Entry 6OJ6 (electron microscopy, 4.20 A resolution (low resolution: residue-level contacts below are approximate; hydrogen-bond / salt-bridge calls are withheld)); this record covers chains A and J of the 13 polymer chains in the assembly.

Chain A (and J):
Protein: Inner capsid protein VP2
From: Rotavirus A (strain RVA/Monkey/United States/RRV/1975/G3P5B[3])
Notes: chain J of this document is another copy of the same molecule, construct and numbering; everything in this record applies to it too
UniProtKB: B3F2X3 (B3F2X3_ROTRH); residue numbers follow UniProt; this construct covers 1-887
Chain sequence (887 residues; row label = number of the first residue in the row):
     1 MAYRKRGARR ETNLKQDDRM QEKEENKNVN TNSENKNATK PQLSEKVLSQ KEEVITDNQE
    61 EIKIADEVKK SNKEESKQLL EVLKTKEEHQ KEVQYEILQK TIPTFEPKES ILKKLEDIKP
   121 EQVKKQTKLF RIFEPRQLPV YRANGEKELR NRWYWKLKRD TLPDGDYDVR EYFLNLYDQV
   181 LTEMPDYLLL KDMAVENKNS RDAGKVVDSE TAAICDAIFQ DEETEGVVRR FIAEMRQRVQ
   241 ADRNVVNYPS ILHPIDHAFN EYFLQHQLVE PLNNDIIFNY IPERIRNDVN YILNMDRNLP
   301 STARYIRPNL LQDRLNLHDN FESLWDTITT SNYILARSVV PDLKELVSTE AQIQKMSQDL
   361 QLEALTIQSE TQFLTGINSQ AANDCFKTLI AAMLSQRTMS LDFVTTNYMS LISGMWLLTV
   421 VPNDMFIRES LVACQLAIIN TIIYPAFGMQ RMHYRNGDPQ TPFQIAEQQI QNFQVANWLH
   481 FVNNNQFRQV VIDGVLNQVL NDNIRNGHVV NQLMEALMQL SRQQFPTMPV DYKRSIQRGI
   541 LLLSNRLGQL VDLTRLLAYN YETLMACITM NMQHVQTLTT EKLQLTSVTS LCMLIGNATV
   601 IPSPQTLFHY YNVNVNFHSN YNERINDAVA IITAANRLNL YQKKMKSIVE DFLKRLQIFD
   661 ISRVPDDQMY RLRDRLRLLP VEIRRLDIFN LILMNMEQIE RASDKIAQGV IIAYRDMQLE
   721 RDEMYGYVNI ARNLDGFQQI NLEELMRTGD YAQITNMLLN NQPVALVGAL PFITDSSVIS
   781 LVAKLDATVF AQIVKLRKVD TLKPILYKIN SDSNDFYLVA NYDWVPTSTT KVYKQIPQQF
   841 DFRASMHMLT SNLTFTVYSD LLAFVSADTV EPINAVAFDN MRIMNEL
Disordered / not traced: 1-106 (chain J: 1-71)

Chain A / chain J interface:
Pairs across the interface - 90 pairs, chain A then chain J:
  Lys191(A) - Asp666(J)
  Ser200(A) - Gln642(J)
  Arg201(A) - Tyr641(J)
  Arg201(A) - Gln642(J)
  Arg201(A) - Glu744(J)
  Arg201(A) - Thr748(J)
  Asp202(A) - Tyr641(J)
  Asp202(A) - Gln642(J)
  Ala203(A) - Gln642(J)
  Phe219(A) - Arg747(J)
  Phe219(A) - Arg797(J)
  Gln220(A) - Arg797(J)
  Asp221(A) - Arg797(J)
  Glu222(A) - Lys795(J)
  Glu222(A) - Arg797(J)
  Gly226(A) - Gly749(J)
  Arg229(A) - Gly749(J)
  Arg229(A) - Arg797(J)
  Arg230(A) - Thr748(J)
  Arg230(A) - Asp750(J)
  Ala233(A) - Thr748(J)
  Val239(A) - Tyr670(J)
  Val239(A) - Arg673(J)
  Ala241(A) - Tyr670(J)
  Ala241(A) - Arg671(J)
  Ala241(A) - Asp674(J)
  Asn244(A) - Asp667(J)
  Asn244(A) - Arg671(J)
  Asn274(A) - Glu429(J)
  Phe278(A) - Glu429(J)
  Phe278(A) - Asn456(J)
  Arg286(A) - Tyr454(J)
  Arg286(A) - Asn456(J)
  Asn287(A) - His453(J)
  Asn287(A) - Tyr454(J)
  Val289(A) - Arg451(J)
  Val289(A) - Met452(J)
  Ile292(A) - Ala433(J)
  Leu293(A) - Ala433(J)
  Asn294(A) - Leu401(J)
  Asn294(A) - Glu429(J)
  Asn294(A) - Ser430(J)
  Asn294(A) - Ala433(J)
  Met295(A) - Glu429(J)
  Asp296(A) - Tyr95(J)
  Asp296(A) - Ser400(J)
  Asp296(A) - Thr580(J)
  Asp296(A) - Lys582(J)
  Arg297(A) - Leu98(J)
  Arg297(A) - Ile427(J)
  Arg297(A) - Leu578(J)
  Arg297(A) - Thr579(J)
  Arg297(A) - Thr580(J)
  Asn298(A) - Ile427(J)
  Asn298(A) - Gln576(J)
  Asn298(A) - Thr577(J)
  Asn298(A) - Leu578(J)
  Thr302(A) - Asp667(J)
  Glu345(A) - Gln368(J)
  Glu345(A) - Ser369(J)
  Asn597(A) - Ile367(J)
  Leu853(A) - Asp667(J)
  Thr854(A) - Pro665(J)
  Thr854(A) - Asp666(J)
  Thr854(A) - Asp667(J)
  Tyr858(A) - Gln94(J)
  Tyr858(A) - Ile97(J)
  Tyr858(A) - Leu98(J)
  Ser859(A) - Gln94(J)
  Asp860(A) - Gln90(J)
  Asp860(A) - Gln94(J)
  Ala863(A) - Lys91(J)
  Ala863(A) - Tyr95(J)
  Phe864(A) - Gln94(J)
  Phe864(A) - Tyr95(J)
  Asp868(A) - Val404(J)
  Asp868(A) - Thr405(J)
  Thr869(A) - Thr405(J)
  Val870(A) - Thr405(J)
  Val870(A) - Arg451(J)
  Glu871(A) - Glu370(J)
  Glu871(A) - Tyr532(J)
  Pro872(A) - Gln368(J)
  Asn874(A) - Arg451(J)
  Asn874(A) - Pro529(J)
  Asn874(A) - Tyr532(J)
  Asn880(A) - Gln450(J)
  Arg882(A) - Thr527(J)
  Arg882(A) - Met528(J)
  Arg882(A) - Pro529(J)
Interface residues without a listed pair, chain A (52 interface residues in all): Lys205, Pro300, Thr856, Val857, Ile873, Val876
Interface residues without a listed pair, chain J (56 interface residues in all): Thr101, Leu365, Phe403, Thr406, Arg455, Lys644

Overview:
52 residues of chain A face 56 of chain J across their interface.
Both chains are Inner capsid protein VP2 (Rotavirus A (strain RVA/Monkey/United States/RRV/1975/G3P5B[3])).
Entry 6OJ6 (In situ structure of rotavirus VP1 RNA-dependent RNA polymerase (DLP_RNA)) was determined by
electron microscopy together with 6OJ3, 6OJ4 and 6OJ5 from the same study.
